Entry 2XND (X-ray diffraction, 3.50 A resolution); this record covers chains C and G of the 17 polymer chains in the assembly.

== Chain C ==
Name: ATP synthase subunit alpha, mitochondrial
Organism: Bos taurus
Notes: EC 3.6.3.14
UniProt: P19483 (ATPA_BOVIN); residues 19-510 here correspond to UniProt positions 62-553 (UniProt number = residue number + 43)
Sequence (492 residues; row label = number of the first residue in the row):
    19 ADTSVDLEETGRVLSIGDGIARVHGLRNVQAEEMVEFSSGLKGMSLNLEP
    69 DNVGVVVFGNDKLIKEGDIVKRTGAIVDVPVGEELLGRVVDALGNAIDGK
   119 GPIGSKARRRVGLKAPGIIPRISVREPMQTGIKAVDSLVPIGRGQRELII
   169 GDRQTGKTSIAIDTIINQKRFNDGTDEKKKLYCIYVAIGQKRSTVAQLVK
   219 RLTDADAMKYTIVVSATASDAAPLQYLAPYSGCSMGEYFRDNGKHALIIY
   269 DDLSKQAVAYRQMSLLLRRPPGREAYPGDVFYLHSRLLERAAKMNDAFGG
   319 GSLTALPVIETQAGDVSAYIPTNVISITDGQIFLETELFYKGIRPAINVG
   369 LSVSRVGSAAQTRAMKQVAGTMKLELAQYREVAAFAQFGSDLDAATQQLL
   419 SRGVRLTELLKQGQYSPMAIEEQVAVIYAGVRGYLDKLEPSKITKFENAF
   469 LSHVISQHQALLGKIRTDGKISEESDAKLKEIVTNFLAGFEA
Sequence notes: cloning artifact (481)
Swiss-Prot annotation at these positions:
  - binding site (ATP): Q172, G174, K175, T176, S177, Q430, Q432
  - binding site (Mg(2+)): T176, D269
  - site: S370 (Required for activity)
  - modified residue: S22 (Phosphoserine), S33 (Phosphoserine), S63 (Phosphoserine), K80 (N6-acetyllysine), K83 (N6-acetyllysine), K89 (N6-acetyllysine), T91 (Phosphothreonine), K118 (N6-acetyllysine), S123 (Phosphoserine), K124 (N6-acetyllysine), S141 (Phosphoserine), R161 (Omega-N-methylarginine), K187 (N6-acetyllysine), K196 (N6-acetyllysine), K197 (N6-acetyllysine), K218 (N6-acetyllysine), K262 (N6-acetyllysine), K384 (N6-acetyllysine), K391 (N6-acetyllysine), K455 (N6-acetyllysine) and 4 more in UniProt
  - glycosylation: S33 (O-linked (GlcNAc) serine)
Metal / ion sites: Mg2+: T176 (together with AMP-PNP)
Small-molecule neighbours:
  - AMP-PNP (ANP; phosphoaminophosphonic acid-adenylate ester), molecule 1: D170, R171, Q172, T173, G174, K175, T176, S177, E328, F357, R362, P363, Q430, G431, Q432, Y433
  - AMP-PNP (ANP), molecule 2: I343, S344, V371, S372, R373, L392

== Chain G ==
Name: ATP synthase subunit gamma, mitochondrial
Organism: Bos taurus
Notes: EC 3.6.3.14
UniProt: P05631 (ATPG_BOVIN); residues 1-272 here correspond to UniProt positions 26-297 (UniProt number = residue number + 25)
Sequence (272 residues; row label = number of the first residue in the row):
     1 ATLKDITRRLKSIKNIQKITKSMKMVAAAKYARAERELKPARVYGVGSLA
    51 LYEKADIKTPEDKKKHLIIGVSSDRGLCGAIHSSVAKQMKSEAANLAAAG
   101 KEVKIIGVGDKIRSILHRTHSDQFLVTFKEVGRRPPTFGDASVIALELLN
   151 SGYEFDEGSIIFNRFRSVISYKTEEKPIFSLDTISSAESMSIYDDIDADV
   201 LRNYQEYSLANIIYYSLKESTTSEQSARMTAMDNASKNASEMIDKLTLTF
   251 NRTRQAVITKELIEIISGAAAL
Not modelled in the structure: 62-66, 97-100
Swiss-Prot annotation at these positions:
  - modified residue: K14 (N6-acetyllysine), K24 (N6-succinyllysine), K30 (N6-acetyllysine), K90 (N6-acetyllysine), S121 (Phosphoserine), K129 (N6-acetyllysine), K172 (N6-acetyllysine), K245 (N6-succinyllysine)

== Chain C / chain G interface ==
Residue-residue contacts (8):
  R286(C) with A271(G)
  P288(C) with A271(G), hydrophobic; L272(G), hydrophobic
  P289(C) with S267(G); G268(G)
  G290(C) with E264(G)
  R291(C) with E264(G)
  E292(C) with E264(G), hydrogen bond (backbone-side chain)
Other interface residues (no listed pair), chain C (8 interface residues in all): A293, D409
Other interface residues (no listed pair), chain G (7 interface residues in all): R113, K260

== In short ==
8 residues of chain C and 7 residues of chain G are in contact; the contacts include 1 hydrogen bond. The
hydrogen-bonded pair is E292(C)-E264(G). Bound to chain C: AMP-PNP.
Here chain C is ATP synthase subunit alpha, mitochondrial and chain G is ATP synthase subunit gamma,
mitochondrial, both from Bos taurus. Entry 2XND (Crystal structure of bovine F1-c8 sub-complex of ATP
Synthase) was determined by X-ray diffraction.
